8EXF - chains A and B; structure by X-ray diffraction, 3.22 A resolution.

Chain A:
Molecule: Terminal nucleotidyltransferase 5A
From: Homo sapiens
Notes: EC 2.7.7.19
UniProt: Q96IP4 (TET5A_HUMAN); residues 64-394 here = UniProt positions 64-394
Chain sequence (336 residues; row label = number of the first residue in the row):
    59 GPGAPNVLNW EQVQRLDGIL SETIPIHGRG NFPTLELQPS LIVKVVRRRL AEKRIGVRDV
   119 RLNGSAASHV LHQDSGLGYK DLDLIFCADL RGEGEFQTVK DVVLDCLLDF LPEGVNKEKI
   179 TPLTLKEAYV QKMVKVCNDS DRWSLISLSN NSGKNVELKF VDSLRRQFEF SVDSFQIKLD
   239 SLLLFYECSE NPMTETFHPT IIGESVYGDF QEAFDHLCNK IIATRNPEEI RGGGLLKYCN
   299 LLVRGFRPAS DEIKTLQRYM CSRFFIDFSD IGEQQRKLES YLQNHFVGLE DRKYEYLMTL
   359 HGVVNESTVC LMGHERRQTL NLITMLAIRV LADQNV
Disordered / not traced: 59-62, 392-394
Construct notes: expression tag (59-63)
Reported in the primary citation:
  - catalytic residues: Gly122, Ser123, Asp139, Asp141, Glu215 (by similarity / conservation)

Chain B:
Molecule: BCCIPa
From: Homo sapiens
Chain sequence (217 residues; row label = number of the first residue in the row; note: 61 numbers in that range are skipped by the numbering (no residue carries them; nothing is unmodelled there)):
    45 GPGAPDEVID EEVNIEFEAY SLSDNDYDGI KKLLQQLFLK APVNTA
   102 ELTDLLIQQN HIGSVIKQTD VEVFGFISLL NLTERKGTQC VEQIQELVLR FCEKNCEKSM
   162 VEQLDKFLND TTKPVGLLLS ERFINVPPQI ALPMYQQLQK ELAGAHRTNK PCGKCYFYLL
   222 ISKTF
   277 VEAGQHNGGS RGQVTALVSL KAGLIQSRST LSDFQGTFMT VGIALS
Disordered / not traced: 45-56, 102-120, 207-213, 277-288
Reported in the primary citation:
  - mutagenesis - Y217E: decreased expression
  - mutagenesis - T316E: abolished expression

How chain A and chain B interact:
Contacting residue pairs (42):
  Arg87(A) with Tyr64(B), hydrogen bond (side chain-backbone); Leu293(B)
  Asp141(A) with Lys155(B), salt bridge
  Gln155(A) with Ala204(B), hydrogen bond (side chain-backbone); Ala206(B)
  Lys158(A) with Glu62(B), salt bridge
  Lys184(A) with Glu62(B); Tyr64(B)
  Glu185(A) with Leu293(B)
  Val188(A) with Tyr64(B)
  Gln189(A) with Ala63(B); Tyr64(B), hydrogen bond (backbone-backbone); Ser65(B), hydrogen bond (backbone-side chain); Glu158(B)
  Lys190(A) with Glu62(B); Glu158(B), salt bridge
  Met191(A) with Glu60(B); Phe61(B); Glu62(B), hydrogen bond (backbone-backbone)
  Val192(A) with Glu60(B); Phe61(B), hydrophobic; Val149(B), hydrophobic; Cys153(B), hydrophobic
  Lys193(A) with Asn58(B); Ile59(B); Glu60(B), hydrogen bond (backbone-backbone)
  Val194(A) with Asn58(B)
  Cys195(A) with Val57(B); Asn58(B), hydrogen bond (backbone-backbone)
  Asn196(A) with Val57(B); Val142(B); Gln146(B), hydrogen bond
  Asp197(A) with Gln146(B)
  Arg289(A) with Glu147(B), salt bridge
  Lys295(A) with Glu154(B), salt bridge
  Glu331(A) with Lys167(B), salt bridge
  Arg334(A) with Glu163(B), salt bridge
  Ser338(A) with Lys159(B), hydrogen bond
  Gln341(A) with Lys159(B), hydrogen bond
  Asn342(A) with Asn156(B), hydrogen bond (side chain-backbone); Lys159(B)
  His343(A) with Asn156(B)
Other interface residues (no listed pair), chain A (30 interface residues in all): Asp139, Gly152, Trp201, Glu215, Arg223, Asp325
Other interface residues (no listed pair), chain B (28 interface residues in all): Leu150, Arg151, Phe152, Cys157
Interface features reported in the paper:
  - residue pairs: Lys190(A)-Glu158(B), Val192(A)-Cys153(B) (hydrophobic contact), Trp201(A)-Cys153(B) (hydrophobic contact), Lys295(A)-Glu154(B) (hydrogen bond), Lys155(B)-Asp141(A), Lys155(B)-Glu215(A)
  - interface residues, chain A: Lys158(A), Lys184(A), Val188(A), Gln189(A), Met191(A), Val192(A), Lys193(A), Val194(A)
  - hot spots on chain A (mutagenesis) - K190E: abolished binding to BCCIPa (chain B)
  - interface residues, chain B: Ile59(B), Glu60(B), Phe61(B), Glu62(B), Ala63(B), Tyr64(B), Cys153(B)
  - hot spots on chain B (mutagenesis) - E60R, E62R, Y64A: abolished binding to Terminal nucleotidyltransferase 5A (chain A)
  - hot spots on chain B (mutagenesis) - C153Y, K155A: decreased binding to Terminal nucleotidyltransferase 5A (chain A)

Summary:
30 residues of chain A face 28 of chain B across their interface; the contacts include 11 hydrogen bonds and 7
salt bridges. Polar pairs include Asp141(A)-Lys155(B), Lys158(A)-Glu62(B) and Lys190(A)-Glu158(B). The paper
describes contacts between Lys190(A) and Glu158(B), Lys155(B) and Asp141(A) and Lys155(B) and Glu215(A);
hydrophobic contacts between Val192(A) and Cys153(B) and Trp201(A) and Cys153(B); a hydrogen bond between
Lys295(A) and Glu154(B). The paper reports catalytic residues Gly122(A), Ser123(A) and Asp139(A) among others;
E60R, E62R and Y64A of chain B abolish binding to Terminal nucleotidyltransferase 5A (chain A); 8
substitutions were tested in all.
Chain A is Terminal nucleotidyltransferase 5A and chain B is BCCIPa, both from Homo sapiens; the structure,
Crystal structure of human FAM46A-BCCIPa complex at 3.2 angstrom resolution, was determined by X-ray
diffraction (same publication as 8EQB and 8EXE).
